7P3W - chains C and E of the 22 polymer chains in the assembly; structure by electron microscopy, 4.30 A resolution (low resolution: residue-level contacts below are approximate; hydrogen-bond / salt-bridge calls are withheld).

Chain C:
Name: ATP synthase subunit alpha
Source organism: Acinetobacter baumannii (strain ATCC 17978 / CIP 53.77 / LMG 1025 / NCDC KC755 / 5377)
Notes: EC 7.1.2.2
Reference sequence: A3M142 (ATPA_ACIBT); numbering as in UniProt (aligned over 1-514)
Chain sequence (514 residues; row label = number of the first residue in the row):
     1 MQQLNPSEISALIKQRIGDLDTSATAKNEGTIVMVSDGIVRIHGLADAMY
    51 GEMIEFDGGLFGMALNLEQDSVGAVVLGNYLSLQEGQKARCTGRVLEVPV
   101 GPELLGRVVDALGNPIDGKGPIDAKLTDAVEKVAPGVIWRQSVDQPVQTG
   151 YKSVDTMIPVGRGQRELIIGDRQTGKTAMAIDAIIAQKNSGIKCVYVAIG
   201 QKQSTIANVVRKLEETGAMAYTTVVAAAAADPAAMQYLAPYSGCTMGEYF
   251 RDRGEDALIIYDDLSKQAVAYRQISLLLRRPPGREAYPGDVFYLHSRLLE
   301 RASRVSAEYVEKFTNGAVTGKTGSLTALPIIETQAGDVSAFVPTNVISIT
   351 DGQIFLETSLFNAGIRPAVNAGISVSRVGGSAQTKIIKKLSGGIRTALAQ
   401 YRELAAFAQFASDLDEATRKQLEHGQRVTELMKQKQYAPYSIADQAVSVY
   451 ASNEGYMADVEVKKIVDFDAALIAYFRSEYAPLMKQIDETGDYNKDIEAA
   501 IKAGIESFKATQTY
Disordered / not traced: 1-5
Swiss-Prot annotation at these positions:
  - binding site (ATP): Gly170 to Thr177
  - site: Ser374 (Required for activity)

Chain E:
Name: ATP synthase subunit beta
Source organism: Acinetobacter baumannii (strain ATCC 17978 / CIP 53.77 / LMG 1025 / NCDC KC755 / 5377)
Notes: EC 7.1.2.2
Reference sequence: A3M144 (ATPB_ACIBT); numbering as in UniProt (aligned over 1-464)
Chain sequence (464 residues; numbered 1 to 464; the number before each row is that of its first residue):
     1 MSSGRIIQIIGAVIDVEFERTSVPKIYDALQVDGTETTLEVQQQLGDGVV
    51 RTIAMGSTEGLKRGLTVTSTNAPISVPVGTATLGRIMDVLGRPIDEAGPV
   101 ATEERLPIHRQAPSYAEQAASTDLLETGIKVIDLLCPFAKGGKVGLFGGA
   151 GVGKTVNMMELINNIAKAHSGLSVFAGVGERTREGNDFYHEMKDSNVLDK
   201 VAMVYGQMNEPPGNRLRVALTGLTMAEYFRDEKDENGKGRDVLLFVDNIY
   251 RYTLAGTEVSALLGRMPSAVGYQPTLAEEMGVLQERITSTKSGSITSIQA
   301 VYVPADDLTDPSPATTFAHLDATVVLSRDIASSGIYPAIDPLDSTSRQLD
   351 PLVVGQEHYEIARAVQNVLQRYKELKDIIAILGMDELAEEDKLVVYRARK
   401 IQRFFSQPFHVAEVFTGAPGKLVPLKETIRGFKGLLAGEYDHIPEQAFYM
   451 VGGIDEVIAKAEKL
Swiss-Prot annotation at these positions:
  - binding site (ATP): Gly148 to Thr155

Chain C / chain E interface:
Residue-residue contacts (53; chain C residue first):
  Leu45(C) - Arg63(E)
  Ala46(C) - Arg63(E)
  Asp47(C) - Lys62(E)
  Ala48(C) - Leu61(E)
  Ala48(C) - Lys62(E)
  Met49(C) - Gly60(E)
  Met49(C) - Leu61(E)
  Met49(C) - Lys62(E)
  Tyr50(C) - Gly11(E)
  Tyr50(C) - Thr58(E)
  Tyr50(C) - Glu59(E)
  Tyr50(C) - Gly60(E)
  Tyr50(C) - Leu61(E)
  Asn66(C) - Ile9(E)
  Asn66(C) - Ile10(E)
  Leu67(C) - Gln8(E)
  Leu67(C) - Ile9(E)
  Leu67(C) - Arg63(E)
  Glu68(C) - Gln8(E)
  Glu68(C) - Arg63(E)
  Gln69(C) - Ile7(E)
  Gln69(C) - Gln8(E)
  Gln69(C) - Arg63(E)
  Asp70(C) - Arg63(E)
  Ser71(C) - Arg63(E)
  Val72(C) - Arg63(E)
  Ala134(C) - Asn209(E)
  Val137(C) - Ile94(E)
  Val137(C) - Thr182(E)
  Ile138(C) - Ile94(E)
  Ile138(C) - Asp95(E)
  Ile138(C) - Glu96(E)
  Trp139(C) - Glu96(E)
  Arg140(C) - Thr182(E)
  Arg140(C) - Asn186(E)
  Gln141(C) - Asn186(E)
  Arg280(C) - Ile10(E)
  Arg280(C) - Gly11(E)
  Pro281(C) - Ala261(E)
  Pro281(C) - Gly264(E)
  Gly289(C) - Glu258(E)
  Asp290(C) - Glu258(E)
  Tyr293(C) - Glu210(E)
  Tyr293(C) - Pro211(E)
  Ser296(C) - Met208(E)
  Glu300(C) - Thr182(E)
  Glu300(C) - Met208(E)
  Ser348(C) - Arg181(E)
  Ser348(C) - Arg251(E)
  Ile349(C) - Met208(E)
  Thr350(C) - Arg181(E)
  Asp351(C) - Arg183(E)
  Arg377(C) - Glu184(E)
Other interface residues (no listed pair), chain C (38 interface residues in all): Gly51, Leu65, Ser142, Val143, Arg165, Phe292, Arg297
Other interface residues (no listed pair), chain E (32 interface residues in all): Ala150, Asp187, His190, Arg215, Leu262

Overview:
38 residues of chain C and 32 residues of chain E are in contact. UniProt lists 8 ATP-binding residues on
chain C; 8 ATP-binding residues on chain E.
Chain C is ATP synthase subunit alpha and chain E is ATP synthase subunit beta, both from Acinetobacter
baumannii (strain ATCC 17978 / CIP 53.77 / LMG 1025 / NCDC KC755 / 5377); the structure, F1Fo-ATP synthase
from Acinetobacter baumannii (state 3), was determined by electron microscopy together with 7P2Y and 7P3N from
the same study.
